5FUV - chains A and B; structure by X-ray diffraction, 2.30 A resolution.

== Chain A (and B) ==
Molecule: Thymdine kinase
Organism: Trypanosoma brucei
Notes: EC 2.7.1.21; fragment: catalytic domain; chain B of this document is another copy of the same molecule, construct and numbering; everything in this record applies to it too
UniProt: Q38CF2 (Q38CF2_TRYB2); numbering as in UniProt (aligned over 203-384)
Chain sequence (182 residues; row label = number of the first residue in the row):
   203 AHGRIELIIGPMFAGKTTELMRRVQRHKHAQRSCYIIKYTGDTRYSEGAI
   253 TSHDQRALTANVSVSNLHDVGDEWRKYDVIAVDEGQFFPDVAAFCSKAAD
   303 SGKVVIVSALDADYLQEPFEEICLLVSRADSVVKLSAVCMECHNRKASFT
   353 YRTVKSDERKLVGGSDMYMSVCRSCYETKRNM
Not modelled in the structure: 203, 247-254 (chain B: 203, 244-259, 384)
Differences from the reference sequence: engineered mutation Asp-292 (Gly in Q38CF2)
Ion coordination: Zn2+: Cys-341, Cys-344, Cys-374, Cys-377
Small-molecule neighbours: thymidine (THM): Met-214, Glu-286, Gln-288, Phe-289, Leu-312, Ala-314, Asp-315, Tyr-316, Phe-321, Thr-352, Arg-354, Arg-361, Lys-362, Leu-363, Val-364, Gly-365, Tyr-370
What the authors report for this chain:
  - Zn2+ coordination: Cys-341, Cys-344, Cys-374, Cys-377
  - binding site for thymidine: Glu-286, Phe-289, Leu-312, Tyr-316, Phe-321, Arg-361, Leu-363, Gly-365, Tyr-370
  - catalytic residues: Glu-286 (proposed by the authors, not directly observed)

== Chain A / chain B interface ==
Pairs across the interface (42; chain A residue first):
  His-204(A) / Arg-347(B)
  Ile-207(A) / Arg-375(B)
  Ile-211(A) / Val-328(B)  hydrophobic
  Ala-301(A) / Arg-375(B)
  Asp-302(A) / Arg-375(B)
  Asp-313(A) / Val-328(B)
  Asp-313(A) / Ser-329(B)  hydrogen bond (backbone-side chain)
  Ala-314(A) / Ser-329(B)
  Gln-318(A) / Ser-329(B)
  Pro-320(A) / Leu-326(B)
  Pro-320(A) / Ser-329(B)
  Cys-325(A) / Cys-325(B)  disulfide
  Leu-326(A) / Pro-320(B)
  Val-328(A) / Ile-211(B)  hydrophobic
  Val-328(A) / Asp-313(B)
  Val-328(A) / Lys-336(B)  hydrogen bond (backbone-side chain)
  Ser-329(A) / Asp-313(B)  hydrogen bond (side chain-backbone)
  Ser-329(A) / Ala-314(B)
  Ser-329(A) / Gln-318(B)
  Ser-329(A) / Pro-320(B)
  Ser-329(A) / Phe-351(B)
  Arg-330(A) / Phe-351(B)
  Arg-330(A) / Arg-375(B)  hydrogen bond (backbone-side chain)
  Ala-331(A) / Lys-336(B)  hydrogen bond (backbone-side chain)
  Ala-331(A) / Ser-350(B)
  Asp-332(A) / Ser-350(B)  hydrogen bond (backbone-side chain)
  Asp-332(A) / Arg-375(B)  salt bridge
  Val-334(A) / Lys-336(B)
  Lys-336(A) / Val-328(B)  hydrogen bond (side chain-backbone)
  Lys-336(A) / Ser-329(B)
  Lys-336(A) / Ala-331(B)  hydrogen bond (side chain-backbone)
  Lys-336(A) / Val-334(B)
  Arg-347(A) / His-204(B)
  Ser-350(A) / Ala-331(B)
  Ser-350(A) / Asp-332(B)  hydrogen bond (side chain-backbone)
  Phe-351(A) / Ser-329(B)
  Phe-351(A) / Arg-330(B)
  Arg-375(A) / Ile-207(B)
  Arg-375(A) / Ala-301(B)
  Arg-375(A) / Asp-302(B)
  Arg-375(A) / Arg-330(B)  hydrogen bond (side chain-backbone)
  Arg-375(A) / Asp-332(B)  salt bridge
Also at the interface, not in a pair above, chain A (25 interface residues in all): Gly-205, Arg-206, Glu-319
Also at the interface, not in a pair above, chain B (26 interface residues in all): Gly-205, Arg-206, Glu-319, Glu-379
Disulfides between the chains: Cys-325(A)/Cys-325(B)

== Overview ==
Chain A and chain B form an interface of 25 and 26 residues respectively; the contacts include 1 disulfide
bond, 10 hydrogen bonds and 2 salt bridges. Among the polar pairs are Asp-332(A)/Arg-375(B),
Asp-313(A)/Ser-329(B) and Val-328(A)/Lys-336(B). The paper reports the catalytic residue Glu-286(A); a binding
site for thymidine at Glu-286(A), Phe-289(A) and Leu-312(A) among others.
Both chains are Thymdine kinase (Trypanosoma brucei). Entry 5FUV (catalytic domain of Thymidine kinase from
Trypanosoma brucei with dThd) was determined by X-ray diffraction (same publication as 5FUW).
